8G4D - chains A and E of the 5 polymer chains in the assembly; structure by electron microscopy, 3.60 A resolution.

== Chain A ==
Molecule: Bacitracin export permease protein BceB
Source organism: Bacillus subtilis subsp. subtilis str. 168
Reference sequence: O34741 (BCEB_BACSU); residues 1-646 here = UniProt positions 1-646
Sequence (646 residues; row label = number of the first residue in the row):
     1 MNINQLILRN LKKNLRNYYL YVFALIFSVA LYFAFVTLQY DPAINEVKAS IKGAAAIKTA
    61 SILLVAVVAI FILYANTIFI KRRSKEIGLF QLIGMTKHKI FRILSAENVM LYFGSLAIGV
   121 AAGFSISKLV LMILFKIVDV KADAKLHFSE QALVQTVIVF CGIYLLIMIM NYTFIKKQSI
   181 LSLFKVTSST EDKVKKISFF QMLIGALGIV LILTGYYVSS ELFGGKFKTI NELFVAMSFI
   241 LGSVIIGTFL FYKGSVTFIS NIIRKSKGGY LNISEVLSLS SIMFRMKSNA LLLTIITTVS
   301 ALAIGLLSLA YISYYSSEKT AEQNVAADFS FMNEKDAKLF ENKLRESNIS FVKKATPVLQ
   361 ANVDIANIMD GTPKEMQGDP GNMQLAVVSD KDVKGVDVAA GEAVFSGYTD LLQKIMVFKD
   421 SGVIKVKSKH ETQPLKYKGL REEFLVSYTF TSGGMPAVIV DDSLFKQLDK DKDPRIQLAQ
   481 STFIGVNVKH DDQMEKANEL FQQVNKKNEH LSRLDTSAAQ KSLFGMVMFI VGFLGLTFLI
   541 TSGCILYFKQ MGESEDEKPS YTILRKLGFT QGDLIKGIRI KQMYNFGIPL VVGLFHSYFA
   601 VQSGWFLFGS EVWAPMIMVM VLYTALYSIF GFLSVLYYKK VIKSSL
Unresolved in the structure: 184-194

== Chain E ==
Molecule: Sensor protein BceS
Source organism: Bacillus subtilis subsp. subtilis str. 168
Notes: EC 2.7.13.3
Reference sequence: O35044 (BCES_BACSU); residues 1-334 here = UniProt positions 1-334
Sequence (334 residues; numbered 1 to 334; the number before each row is that of its first residue):
     1 MIKAFLIERR SWIAAFLFQQ ALMLFIAFVD PSISFGNVLY MVYLCILFFI IFLWFRYRKE
    61 TAFYKSLKTW ENNLDVTAIN EPETPFEAMV ERSIAGQTEH LKQTAARHRL ALENEKDELM
   121 AWIHEVKTPL TAMHLIIDRM EEKALKSQLS YEWLRIHLLL DQQLHQKRIS FIENDLSVEF
   181 IQLQPLIFKE IKDLQSWCIQ KGIGFDIQLE AKEVLSDAKW LAFIIRQLLT NAVKYSEASE
   241 IEIKSFQKGE QTQLQVKDCG RGIDPKDVPR IFDKGFTSTT DHHDQASTGM GLYLAKKAAA
   301 PLLIHIDVES EFGAGTVFTL TFPIRNQFEH VISV
UniProt features mapped onto this chain:
  - modified residue: His-124 (Phosphohistidine)
Reported in the primary citation:
  - mutagenesis - E115K, E115K/K116E: decreased catalytic activity
  - mutagenesis - E115K/H124Q: unchanged catalytic activity
  - post-translational modification sites: His-124 (proposed by the authors, not directly observed)

== Interface between chain A and chain E ==
Contacting residue pairs (8):
  Tyr-19(A) with Arg-58(E)
  Phe-23(A) with Phe-55(E), hydrophobic
  Ser-125(A) with Tyr-40(E), hydrogen bond (backbone-side chain); Tyr-43(E), hydrogen bond
  Ile-126(A) with Tyr-40(E)
  Lys-128(A) with Tyr-40(E)
  Leu-146(A) with Tyr-40(E), hydrophobic
  Lys-643(A) with Glu-81(E), salt bridge
Also at the interface, not in a pair above, chain A (9 interface residues in all): Ser-127, Leu-129
Also at the interface, not in a pair above, chain E (8 interface residues in all): Asn-37, Leu-44, Trp-54

== In short ==
The interface between chain A and chain E involves 9 residues on one side and 8 on the other; the contacts
include 2 hydrogen bonds and 1 salt bridge. Among the polar pairs are Lys-643(A)/Glu-81(E),
Ser-125(A)/Tyr-40(E) and Ser-125(A)/Tyr-43(E). The paper reports that E115K and E115K/K116E of chain E reduce
catalytic activity; a modification site at His-124(E).
Here chain A is Bacitracin export permease protein BceB and chain E is Sensor protein BceS, both from Bacillus
subtilis subsp. subtilis str. 168. Entry 8G4D (BceABS ATPgS tilted BceS) was determined by electron microscopy
together with 8G3A, 8G3B, 8G3F, 8G3L and 8G4C from the same study.
